3QGI - chain A; structure by X-ray diffraction, 1.80 A resolution.

Chain A:
Molecule: RNA-directed RNA polymerase
Organism: Hepatitis C virus subtype 1a
Notes: EC 2.7.7.48
Reference sequence: B1PBP5 (B1PBP5_9HEPC); residues 1-568 here correspond to UniProt positions 475-1042 (UniProt number = residue number + 474)
Amino-acid sequence (571 residues; row label = number of the first residue in the row; numbering starts at 0):
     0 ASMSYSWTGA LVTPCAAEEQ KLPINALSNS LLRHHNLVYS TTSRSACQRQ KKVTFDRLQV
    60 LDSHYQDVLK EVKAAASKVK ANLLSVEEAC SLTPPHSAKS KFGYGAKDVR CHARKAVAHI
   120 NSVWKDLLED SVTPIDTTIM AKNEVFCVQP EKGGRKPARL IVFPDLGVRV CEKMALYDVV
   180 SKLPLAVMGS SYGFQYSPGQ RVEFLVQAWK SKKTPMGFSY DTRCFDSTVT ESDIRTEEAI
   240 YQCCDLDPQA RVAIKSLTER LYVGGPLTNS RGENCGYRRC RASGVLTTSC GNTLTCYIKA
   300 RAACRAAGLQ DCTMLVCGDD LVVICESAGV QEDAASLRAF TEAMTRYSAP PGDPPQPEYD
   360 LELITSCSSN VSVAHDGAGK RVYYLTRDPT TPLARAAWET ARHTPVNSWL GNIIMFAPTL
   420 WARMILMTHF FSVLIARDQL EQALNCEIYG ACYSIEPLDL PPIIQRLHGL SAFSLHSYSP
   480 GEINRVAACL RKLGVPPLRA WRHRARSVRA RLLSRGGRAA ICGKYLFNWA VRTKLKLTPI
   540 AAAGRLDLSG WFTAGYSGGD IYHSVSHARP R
Unresolved in the structure: 0, 152-153, 564-570
Sequence notes: expression tag (0, 569-570)
Ligand contacts: 33F (N-[(2S)-butan-2-yl]-6-[(3R)-3-{[4-(trifluoromethoxy)benzyl]carbamoyl}-4-{[4-(trifluoromethoxy)phenyl]sulfonyl}piperazin-1-yl]pyridazine-3-carboxamide): Val-179, Ser-180, Pro-183, Tyr-191, Gly-192, Phe-193, Tyr-195, Ser-196, Pro-197, Arg-200, Ser-288, Cys-289, Thr-292, Cys-316, Cys-366, Ser-368, Leu-384, Ile-413, Met-414, Phe-415, Ile-447, Tyr-448, Ala-450, Tyr-452, Ile-454, Ile-462, Leu-466, Leu-547, Ser-548, Phe-551, Tyr-555

Overview:
Chain A binds compound 33F.
Chain A is RNA-directed RNA polymerase (Hepatitis C virus subtype 1a); the structure, Crystal structure of the
hepatitis C virus NS5B RNA-dependent RNA polymerase genotype 1a complex with
N-[(2S)-butan-2-yl]-6-[(3R)-3-{[4-(trifluoromethoxy)benzyl]carbamoyl}-4-{[4-(trifluoromethoxy)phenyl]sulfonyl}piperazin-1-yl]pyridazine-3-carboxamide,
was determined by X-ray diffraction (same publication as 3QGD, 3QGE, 3QGF, 3QGG and 3QGH).
